PDB entry 9DMB | electron microscopy, 4.27 A resolution (low resolution: residue-level contacts below are approximate; hydrogen-bond / salt-bridge calls are withheld) | chains A and K of the 12 polymer chains in the assembly

# Chain A
Molecule: RHA10.01 Light chain
From: Macaca mulatta
Amino-acid sequence (219 residues; row label = number of the first residue in the row; a row labelled like 27A-27E holds insertion residues (27A, then the next letters in order)):
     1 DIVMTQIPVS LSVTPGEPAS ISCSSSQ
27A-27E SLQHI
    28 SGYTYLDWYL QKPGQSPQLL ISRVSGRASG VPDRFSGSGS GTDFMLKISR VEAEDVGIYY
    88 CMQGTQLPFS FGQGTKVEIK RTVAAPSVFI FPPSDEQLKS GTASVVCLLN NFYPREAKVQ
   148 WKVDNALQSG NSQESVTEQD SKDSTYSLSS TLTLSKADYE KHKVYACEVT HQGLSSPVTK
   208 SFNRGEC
Unresolved in the structure: 108-214
Disulfides: Cys23-Cys88

# Chain K
Molecule: Envelope glycoprotein gp120
From: Human immunodeficiency virus 1
UniProt: Q2N0S6 (Q2N0S6_9HIV1); the construct lacks a stretch of the UniProt sequence and is renumbered around it, so the offset changes along the chain: 31-141 = UniProt 30-140; 150-185 = UniProt 141-176; 188-309 = UniProt 187-308; 312-321 = UniProt 309-318; 2 more segments
Amino-acid sequence (480 residues; each row starts with the number of its first residue; note: 13 numbers in that range are skipped by the numbering (no residue carries them; nothing is unmodelled there); a row labelled like 185A-185J holds insertion residues (185A, then the next letters in order)):
    31 AENLWVTVYY GVPVWKDAET TLFCASDAKA YETEKHNVWA THACVPTDPN PQEIHLENVT
    91 EEFNMWKNNM VEQMHTDIIS LWDQSLKPCV KLTPLCVTLQ CTNVTNNITD D
   150 MRGELKNCSF NMTTELRDKK QKVYSLFYRL DVVQIN
185A-185J ENQGNRSNNS
   188 NKEYRLINCN TSACTQACPK VSFEPIPIHY CAPAGFAILK CKDKKFNGTG PCPSVSTVQC
   248 THGIKPVVST QLLLNGSLAE EEVMIRSENI TNNAKNILVQ FNTPVQINCT RPNNNTRKSI
   308 RI
   312 GPGQAFYATG
  321A D
   322 IIGDIRQAHC NVSKATWNET LGKVVKQLRK HFGNNTIIRF ANSSGGDLEV TTHSFNCGGE
   382 FFYCNTSGLF NSTWISN
   400 TSVQGSNSTG SNDSITLPCR IKQIINMWQR IGQCMYAPPI QGVIRCVSNI TGLILTRDGG
   460 STNSTTETFR PGGGDMRDNW RSELYKYKVV KIEPLGVAPT RCKRRVVGRR RRR
Unresolved in the structure: 31, 185A-185J, 400-410, 506-512
Disulfides: Cys54-Cys74, Cys119-Cys205, Cys126-Cys196, Cys131-Cys157, Cys201-Cys433, Cys218-Cys247, Cys228-Cys239, Cys296-Cys331, Cys378-Cys445, Cys385-Cys418
Covalent attachments: N-acetylglucosamine (NAG) linked to Asn88, Asn133, Asn137, Asn156, Asn160, Asn197, Asn234, Asn262, Asn276, Asn295, Asn301, Asn332, Asn339, Asn355, Asn363, Asn386, Asn392, Asn448, Asn462
Differences from the reference sequence: conflict Cys201 (Ile200 in Q2N0S6), Asn332 (Thr330 in Q2N0S6), Cys433 (Ala430 in Q2N0S6), Cys501 (Ala498 in Q2N0S6), Arg509 (Glu506 in Q2N0S6), Arg510 (Lys507 in Q2N0S6), Arg512 (Ala509 in Q2N0S6)
Reported in the primary citation:
  - post-translational modification sites: Asn276, Asn363

# How chain A and chain K interact
Contacting residue pairs (8):
  Ser28(A) with Asn363(K); Arg469(K)
  Gly29(A) with Arg360(K)
  Tyr30(A) with Arg360(K); Asp457(K); Thr467(K)
  Arg50(A) with Ser460(K); Ser463(K)
Also at the interface, not in a pair above, chain K (10 interface residues in all): Ala362, Ser364, Thr465

# Summary
4 residues of chain A and 10 residues of chain K are in contact. N-acetylglucosamine is covalently linked to
Asn88(K), Asn133(K), Asn137(K), Asn156(K), Asn160(K) and Asn197(K) and 13 more. From the paper: modification
sites Asn276(K) and Asn363(K).
Chain A is RHA10.01 Light chain (Macaca mulatta) and chain K is Envelope glycoprotein gp120 (Human
immunodeficiency virus 1); the structure, Rhesus RHA10.01 Fab in complex with HIV-1 Env BG505 DS-SOSIP trimer,
was determined by electron microscopy.
